Entry 8INR (electron microscopy, 2.73 A resolution); this record covers chains A and B of the 5 polymer chains in the assembly.

[Chain A]
Name: Guanine nucleotide-binding protein G(i) subunit alpha-1, Guanine nucleotide-binding protein G(s) subunit alpha isoforms short
Organism: Homo sapiens
UniProt: chimeric construct of P63096, P63092: residues 8-25 from P63096 (GNAI1_HUMAN) positions 1-18 (UniProt number = residue number - 7); residues 26-82 from P63092 positions 26-66 (offset varies); residues 83-203 from P63096 (GNAI1_HUMAN) positions 60-180 (UniProt number = residue number - 23); residues 204-394 from P63092 positions 204-394 (same numbers)
Chain sequence (361 residues; row label = number of the first residue in the row; note: 26 numbers in that range are skipped by the numbering (no residue carries them; nothing is unmodelled there)):
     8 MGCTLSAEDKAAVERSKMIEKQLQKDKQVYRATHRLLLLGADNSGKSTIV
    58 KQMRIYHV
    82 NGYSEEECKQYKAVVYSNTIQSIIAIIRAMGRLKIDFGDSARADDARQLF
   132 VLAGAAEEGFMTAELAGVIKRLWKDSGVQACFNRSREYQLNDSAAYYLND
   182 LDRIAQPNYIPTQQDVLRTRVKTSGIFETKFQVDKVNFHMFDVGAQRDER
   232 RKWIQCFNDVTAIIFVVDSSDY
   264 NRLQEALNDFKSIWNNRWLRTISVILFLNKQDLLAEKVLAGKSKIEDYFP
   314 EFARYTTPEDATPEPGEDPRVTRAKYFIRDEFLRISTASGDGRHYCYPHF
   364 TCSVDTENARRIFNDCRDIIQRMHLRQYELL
Unresolved in the structure: 8-11, 82-203
Construct notes: engineered mutation Asp49 (Gly in P63092), Asn50 (Glu in P63092), Tyr63 (Leu in P63092), Ala226 (Gly in P63092), Asp249 (Ala in P63092), Asp252 (Ser in P63092), Asp272 (Leu in P63092), Ser366 (Ala in P63092), Ala372 (Ile in P63092), Ile375 (Val in P63092)
Curated features (UniProtKB/Swiss-Prot):
  - lipidation: Gly9 (N-myristoyl glycine), Cys10 (S-palmitoyl cysteine)
  - region: Asp196 to Lys203 (G2 motif)
  - binding site (GTP): Ser174, Leu198 to Lys203
  - modified residue: Arg201 (ADP-ribosylarginine)

[Chain B]
Name: Guanine nucleotide-binding protein G(I)/G(S)/G(T) subunit beta-1, HiBiT
Organism: Homo sapiens
UniProt: P62873 (GBB1_HUMAN); residues 2-340 here = UniProt positions 2-340
Chain sequence (371 residues; each row starts with the number of its first residue; numbers below 1 keep their minus sign (Met-4 is residue -4)):
    -4 MGSLLQSELDQLRQEAEQLKNQIRDARKACADATLSQITNNIDPVGRIQM
    46 RTRRTLRGHLAKIYAMHWGTDSRLLVSASQDGKLIIWDSYTTNKVHAIPL
    96 RSSWVMTCAYAPSGNYVACGGLDNICSIYNLKTREGNVRVSRELAGHTGY
   146 LSCCRFLDDNQIVTSSGDTTCALWDIETGQQTTTFTGHTGDVMSLSLAPD
   196 TRLFVSGACDASAKLWDVREGMCRQTFTGHESDINAICFFPNGNAFATGS
   246 DDATCRLFDLRADQELMTYSHDNIICGITSVSFSKSGRLLLAGYDDFNCN
   296 VWDALKADRAGVLAGHDNRVSCLGVTDDGMAVATGSWDSFLKIWNGSSGG
   346 GGSGGGGSSGVSGWRLFKKIS
Unresolved in the structure: -4 to 3, 344-366
Construct notes: initiating methionine (-4); expression tag (-3 to 1); linker (341-355)
Curated features (UniProtKB/Swiss-Prot):
  - modified residue: Ser2 (N-acetylserine), His266 (Phosphohistidine)

[How chain A and chain B interact]
Contacting residue pairs - 59 pairs, chain A then chain B:
  Ala19(A) with Asn88(B)
  Arg22(A) with Val90(B); Arg129(B)
  Ser23(A) with Asn88(B); Lys89(B)
  Ile26(A) with Lys89(B); Val90(B); His91(B); Ala92(B), hydrophobic
  Glu27(A) with Lys89(B), salt bridge
  Leu30(A) with Gly53(B); Lys89(B)
  Asp33(A) with Lys78(B), salt bridge
  Lys34(A) with Leu55(B)
  Tyr37(A) with Leu55(B), hydrophobic; Ala56(B); Asp76(B)
  Thr204(A) with Asn119(B); His142(B)
  Ser205(A) with Asn119(B)
  Gly206(A) with Leu117(B); Asp118(B); Asn119(B), hydrogen bond (backbone-side chain)
  Ile207(A) with Trp99(B); Leu117(B)
  Glu209(A) with Ser97(B); Ser98(B)
  Phe222(A) with Trp99(B), hydrophobic
  Ala226(A) with Asn119(B); Thr143(B)
  Gln227(A) with Leu117(B); Asn119(B); Gly144(B); Tyr145(B)
  Arg228(A) with Gly162(B); Asp163(B)
  Arg232(A) with Cys204(B); Asp228(B), salt bridge
  Lys233(A) with Tyr145(B); Met188(B); Cys204(B); Asp228(B), salt bridge; Asn230(B); Asp246(B), salt bridge
  Trp234(A) with Leu117(B), hydrophobic; Tyr145(B)
  Gln236(A) with Lys57(B); Arg314(B), hydrogen bond; Trp332(B)
  Cys237(A) with Lys57(B), hydrogen bond (backbone-side chain); Gln75(B); Trp99(B); Met101(B), hydrophobic
  Phe238(A) with Trp99(B), hydrophobic
  Asn239(A) with Lys57(B), hydrogen bond; Trp332(B)
  Trp281(A) with Asp290(B); Arg314(B); Trp332(B), hydrophobic
Other interface residues (no listed pair), chain A (31 interface residues in all): Asp16, Val20, Asp240, Val241, Arg280
Other interface residues (no listed pair), chain B (43 interface residues in all): Arg52, Tyr59, Ile80, Thr86, Arg96, Thr164, Thr184, Asp186, Cys271

[Summary]
31 residues of chain A face 43 of chain B across their interface; the contacts include 4 hydrogen bonds and 5
salt bridges. Polar contacts include Glu27(A)-Lys89(B), Asp33(A)-Lys78(B) and Arg232(A)-Asp228(B). UniProt
lists 7 GTP-binding residues on chain A.
Here chain A is Guanine nucleotide-binding protein G(i) subunit alpha-1, Guanine nucleotide-binding protein
G(s) subunit alpha isoforms short and chain B is Guanine nucleotide-binding protein G(I)/G(S)/G(T) subunit
beta-1, HiBiT, both from Homo sapiens. Entry 8INR (Cryo-EM structure of the alpha-MSH-bound human melanocortin
receptor 5 (MC5R)-Gs complex) was determined by electron microscopy together with 8IOC and 8IOD from the same
study.
